6XAV - chains C and D of the 16 polymer chains in the assembly; structure by electron microscopy, 7.70 A resolution (low resolution: residue-level contacts below are approximate; hydrogen-bond / salt-bridge calls are withheld).

# Chain C (and D)
Protein: Transcription termination factor Rho
From: Escherichia coli K-12
Notes: EC 3.6.4.-; chain D of this document is another copy of the same molecule, construct and numbering; everything in this record applies to it too
UniProt: P0AG30 (RHO_ECOLI); numbering as in UniProt (aligned over 1-419)
Sequence (419 residues; each row starts with the number of its first residue):
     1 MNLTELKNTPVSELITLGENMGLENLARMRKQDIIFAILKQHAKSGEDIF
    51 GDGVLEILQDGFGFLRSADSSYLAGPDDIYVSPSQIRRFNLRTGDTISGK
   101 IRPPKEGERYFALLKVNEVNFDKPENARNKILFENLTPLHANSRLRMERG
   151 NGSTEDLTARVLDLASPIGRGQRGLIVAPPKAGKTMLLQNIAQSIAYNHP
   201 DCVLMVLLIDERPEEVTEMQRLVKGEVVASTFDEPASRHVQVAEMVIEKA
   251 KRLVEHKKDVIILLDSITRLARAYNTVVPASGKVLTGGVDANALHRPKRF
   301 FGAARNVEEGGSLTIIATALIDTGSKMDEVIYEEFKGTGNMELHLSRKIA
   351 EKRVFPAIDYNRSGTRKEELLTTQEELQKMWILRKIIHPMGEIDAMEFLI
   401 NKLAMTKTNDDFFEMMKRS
Unresolved in the structure: 59-60, 281-282, 418-419 (chain D: 59-60, 418-419)
Swiss-Prot annotation at these positions:
  - region: Gly61 to Arg66 (RNA-binding 1), Asp78 to Tyr80 (RNA-binding 1), Glu108 to Tyr110 (RNA-binding 1), Val284 to Gly288 (RNA-binding 2)
  - binding site (ATP): Gly169 to Gly174, Lys181 to Met186, Arg212
  - site: Lys326 (RNA-binding 2)
  - mutagenesis: Phe62 (F62L/A: Defective for RNA-binding), Phe64 (F64L/A: Defective for RNA-binding), Lys181 (K181Q: Partial loss of ATPase, helicase and termination activity), Lys184 (K184Q: Improves ATPase and helicase activity but reduced termination activity), Cys202 (C202G/S: Does not affect the kinetics of ATP hydrolysis and inhibition by bicyclomycin), Asp265 (D265N: Loss of ATPase activity, helicase and termination activity)

# Chain C / chain D interface
Pairs across the interface - 42 pairs, chain C then chain D:
  Asn90(C) with Arg28(D)
  Arg128(C) with Arg28(D)
  Pro138(C) with Thr217(D)
  His140(C) with Glu214(D); Glu218(D)
  Arg173(C) with Arg212(D); Pro213(D); Glu214(D)
  Lys283(C) with Thr276(D); Val277(D); Val278(D)
  Leu285(C) with Thr276(D)
  Thr286(C) with Gly288(D)
  Ala291(C) with Thr276(D)
  His295(C) with Asp233(D); Glu234(D); Pro235(D)
  Lys298(C) with Phe232(D); Asp233(D)
  Arg299(C) with Asp233(D)
  Gly302(C) with Phe232(D)
  Glu333(C) with Thr323(D); Ser325(D)
  Glu334(C) with Arg269(D); Arg272(D)
  Gly337(C) with Arg212(D); Arg269(D)
  Thr338(C) with Arg212(D); Phe232(D)
  Gly339(C) with Arg212(D)
  Asn340(C) with Arg212(D); Glu214(D)
  Ser363(C) with Lys181(D)
  Gly364(C) with Lys181(D)
  Arg366(C) with Arg212(D); Glu215(D)
  Lys367(C) with Met186(D); Glu218(D)
  Lys385(C) with Glu351(D); Lys352(D); Arg353(D)
  His388(C) with Glu351(D)
Also at the interface, not in a pair above, chain C (30 interface residues in all): Asn129, Ala304, Arg305, Trp381, Arg384
Also at the interface, not in a pair above, chain D (29 interface residues in all): Ala27, Pro279, Ala280, Gly324, Asp328

# In short
30 residues of chain C face 29 of chain D across their interface. From UniProt: 13 ATP-binding residues and 6
mutagenesis sites on chain C.
Both chains are Transcription termination factor Rho (Escherichia coli K-12). Entry 6XAV (CryoEM Structure of
E. coli Rho-dependent Transcription Pre-termination Complex bound with NusG) was determined by electron
microscopy (same publication as 6XAS).
